Entry 2ZIG (X-ray diffraction, 2.10 A resolution); this record covers chains A and B.

[Chain A (and B)]
Protein: Putative modification methylase
Organism: Thermus thermophilus
Notes: chain B of this document is another copy of the same molecule, construct and numbering; everything in this record applies to it too
UniProtKB: Q5SL84 (Q5SL84_THET8); residues 1-297 here = UniProt positions 1-297
Amino-acid sequence (297 residues; numbered 1 to 297; the number before each row is that of its first residue):
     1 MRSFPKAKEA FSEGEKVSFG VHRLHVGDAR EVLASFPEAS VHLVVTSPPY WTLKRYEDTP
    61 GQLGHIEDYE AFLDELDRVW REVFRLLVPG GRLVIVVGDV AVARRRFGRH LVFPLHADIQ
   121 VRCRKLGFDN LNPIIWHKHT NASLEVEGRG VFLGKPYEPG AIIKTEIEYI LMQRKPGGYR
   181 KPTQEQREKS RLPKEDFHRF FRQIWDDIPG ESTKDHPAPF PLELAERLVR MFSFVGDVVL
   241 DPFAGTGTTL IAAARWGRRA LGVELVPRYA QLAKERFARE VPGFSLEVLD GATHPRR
Disordered / not traced: 1-20, 55-61, 105-108, 140-155, 210-217, 292-297 (chain B: 1-20, 53-64, 103-107, 141-155, 212-217, 296-297)

[Chain A / chain B interface]
Pairs across the interface (97; chain A residue first):
  Tyr-69(A) / Arg-124(B)
  Glu-70(A) / Arg-124(B)  salt bridge
  Arg-109(A) / Asp-129(B)  salt bridge
  Arg-109(A) / Pro-176(B)
  His-110(A) / Leu-131(B)
  His-110(A) / Arg-174(B)  hydrogen bond (backbone-side chain)
  Leu-111(A) / Asp-129(B)
  Leu-111(A) / Asn-130(B)
  Val-112(A) / Asn-130(B)  hydrogen bond (backbone-backbone)
  Val-112(A) / Asn-132(B)
  Pro-114(A) / Gln-120(B)
  Pro-114(A) / Arg-124(B)
  Pro-114(A) / Asn-130(B)
  His-116(A) / His-116(B)  hydrogen bond
  His-116(A) / Gln-120(B)
  Ala-117(A) / Ala-117(B)  hydrophobic
  Ala-117(A) / Gln-120(B)
  Asp-118(A) / Val-121(B)
  Asp-118(A) / Arg-124(B)  salt bridge
  Gln-120(A) / Pro-114(B)
  Gln-120(A) / His-116(B)
  Gln-120(A) / Ala-117(B)
  Val-121(A) / Ala-117(B)
  Val-121(A) / Asp-118(B)
  Val-121(A) / Val-121(B)  hydrophobic
  Arg-124(A) / Tyr-69(B)
  Arg-124(A) / Glu-70(B)  salt bridge
  Arg-124(A) / Asp-118(B)  salt bridge
  Asp-129(A) / Arg-109(B)  salt bridge
  Asn-130(A) / Leu-111(B)
  Asn-130(A) / Val-112(B)  hydrogen bond (backbone-backbone)
  Asn-130(A) / Pro-114(B)
  Leu-131(A) / His-110(B)
  Leu-131(A) / Leu-111(B)  hydrophobic
  Asn-132(A) / Val-112(B)
  Asn-132(A) / Ile-163(B)
  Asn-132(A) / Thr-165(B)  hydrogen bond
  Pro-133(A) / Tyr-169(B)
  Ile-134(A) / Ile-163(B)  hydrophobic
  Ile-135(A) / Ile-167(B)  hydrophobic
  His-137(A) / Ile-204(B)
  Tyr-157(A) / Arg-191(B)
  Tyr-157(A) / Leu-192(B)  hydrogen bond (backbone-backbone)
  Tyr-157(A) / Lys-194(B)
  Tyr-157(A) / Phe-197(B)  hydrophobic
  Tyr-157(A) / His-198(B)
  Glu-158(A) / Arg-187(B)  salt bridge
  Glu-158(A) / Arg-191(B)  salt bridge
  Pro-159(A) / Ser-190(B)
  Pro-159(A) / Arg-230(B)
  Pro-159(A) / Met-231(B)
  Pro-159(A) / Ser-233(B)
  Pro-159(A) / Phe-234(B)
  Gly-160(A) / Arg-92(B)
  Gly-160(A) / Met-231(B)  hydrogen bond (backbone-backbone)
  Ala-161(A) / Phe-197(B)  hydrophobic
  Ala-161(A) / Phe-201(B)
  Ile-163(A) / Ile-134(B)  hydrophobic
  Ile-163(A) / Phe-201(B)  hydrophobic
  Ile-163(A) / Arg-202(B)
  Ile-163(A) / Gln-203(B)
  Ile-163(A) / Met-231(B)  hydrophobic
  Thr-165(A) / Asn-132(B)  hydrogen bond
  Thr-165(A) / Gln-203(B)
  Glu-166(A) / Arg-202(B)
  Glu-166(A) / Gln-203(B)  hydrogen bond (backbone-side chain)
  Ile-167(A) / Ile-135(B)  hydrophobic
  Ile-167(A) / Gln-203(B)  hydrogen bond (backbone-side chain)
  Ile-167(A) / Ile-204(B)  hydrophobic
  Tyr-169(A) / Pro-133(B)
  Pro-176(A) / Arg-109(B)
  Arg-187(A) / Glu-158(B)  salt bridge
  Ser-190(A) / Pro-159(B)
  Arg-191(A) / Tyr-157(B)
  Arg-191(A) / Glu-158(B)  salt bridge
  Leu-192(A) / Tyr-157(B)  hydrogen bond (backbone-backbone)
  Lys-194(A) / Tyr-157(B)
  Phe-197(A) / Tyr-157(B)  hydrophobic
  Phe-197(A) / Glu-158(B)
  Phe-197(A) / Ala-161(B)  hydrophobic
  His-198(A) / Tyr-157(B)  hydrogen bond
  Phe-201(A) / Ala-161(B)
  Phe-201(A) / Ile-163(B)  hydrophobic
  Arg-202(A) / Ile-163(B)
  Arg-202(A) / Glu-166(B)
  Gln-203(A) / Ile-163(B)
  Gln-203(A) / Lys-164(B)
  Gln-203(A) / Thr-165(B)
  Gln-203(A) / Glu-166(B)  hydrogen bond (side chain-backbone)
  Gln-203(A) / Ile-167(B)  hydrogen bond (side chain-backbone)
  Ile-204(A) / His-137(B)
  Ile-204(A) / Ile-167(B)  hydrophobic
  Arg-230(A) / Pro-159(B)
  Met-231(A) / Pro-159(B)
  Met-231(A) / Gly-160(B)  hydrogen bond (backbone-backbone)
  Ser-233(A) / Pro-159(B)
  Phe-234(A) / Pro-159(B)
Other interface residues (no listed pair), chain A (56 interface residues in all): Arg-92, Asp-99, Phe-113, Pro-156, Ile-162, Lys-164, Arg-174, Phe-200, Phe-232
Other interface residues (no listed pair), chain B (55 interface residues in all): Ile-66, Lys-125, Pro-156, Phe-200, Phe-232

[In short]
56 residues of chain A and 55 residues of chain B are in contact; the contacts include 15 hydrogen bonds and
10 salt bridges. Polar pairs include Glu-70(A)/Arg-124(B), Arg-109(A)/Asp-129(B) and Asp-118(A)/Arg-124(B).
Chain A and chain B are both Putative modification methylase (Thermus thermophilus); the structure, Crystal
Structure of TTHA0409, Putative DNA Modification Methylase from Thermus thermophilus HB8, was determined by
X-ray diffraction (same publication as 2ZIE and 2ZIF).
